Entry 8XAY (electron microscopy, 2.81 A resolution); this record covers chains B and K of the 20 polymer chains in the assembly.

[Chain B]
Molecule: ATP-binding protein
Organism: Escherichia coli
Reference sequence: A0A9X9SUP5 (A0A9X9SUP5_ECOLX); residue numbers follow UniProt; this construct covers 1-571
Sequence (571 residues; numbered 1 to 571; the number before each row is that of its first residue):
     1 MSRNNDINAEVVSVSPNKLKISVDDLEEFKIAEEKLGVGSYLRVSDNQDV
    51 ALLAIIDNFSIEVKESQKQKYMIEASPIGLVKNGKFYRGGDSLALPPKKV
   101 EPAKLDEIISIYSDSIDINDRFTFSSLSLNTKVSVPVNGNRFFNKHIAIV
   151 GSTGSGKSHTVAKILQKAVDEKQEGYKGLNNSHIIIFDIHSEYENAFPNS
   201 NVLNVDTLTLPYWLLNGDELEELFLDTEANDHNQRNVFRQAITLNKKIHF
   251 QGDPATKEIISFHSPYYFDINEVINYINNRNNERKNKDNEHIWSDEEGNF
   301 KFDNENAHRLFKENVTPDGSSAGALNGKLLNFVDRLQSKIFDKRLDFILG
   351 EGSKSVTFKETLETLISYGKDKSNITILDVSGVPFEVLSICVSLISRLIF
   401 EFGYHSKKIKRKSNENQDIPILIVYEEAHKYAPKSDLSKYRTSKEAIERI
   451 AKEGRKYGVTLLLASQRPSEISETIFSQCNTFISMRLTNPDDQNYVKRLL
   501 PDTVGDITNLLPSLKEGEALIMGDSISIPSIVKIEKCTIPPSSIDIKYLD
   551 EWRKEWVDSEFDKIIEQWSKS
Disordered / not traced: 1-4
Ion coordination: Mg2+: S158 (together with ATP-gamma-S)
Small-molecule neighbours: ATP-gamma-S (AGS; phosphothiophosphoric acid-adenylate ester): S152, T153, G154, S155, G156, K157, S158, H159, E427, Q466, E516, G517, K533, I534, E535, K536, S543, I544, D545
Reported in the primary citation:
  - binding site for ATP-gamma-S: K157
  - mutagenesis - K157A: decreased growth in response to phage lambda

[Chain K]
Molecule: DUF4297
Organism: Escherichia coli
Reference sequence: A0A9X9SUN3 (A0A9X9SUN3_ECOLX); numbering as in UniProt (aligned over 1-394)
Sequence (394 residues; row label = number of the first residue in the row):
     1 MDRSAVDTIRGYCYQVDKTIIEIFSLPQMDDSIDIECIEDVDVYNDGHLT
    51 AIQCKYYESTDYNHSVISKPIRLMLSHFKDNKEKGANYYLYGHYKSGQEK
   101 LTLPLKVDFFKSNFLTYTEKKIKHEYHIENGLTEEDLQAFLDRLVININA
   151 KSFDDQKKETIQIIKNHFQCEDYEAEHYLYSNAFRKTYDISCNKKDRRIK
   201 KSDFVESINKSKVLFNIWFYQYEGRKEYLRKLKESFIRRSVNTSPYARFF
   251 ILEFQDKTDIKTVKDCIYKIQSNWSNLSKRTDRPYSPFLLFHGTSDANLY
   301 ELKNQLFNEDLIFTDGYPFKGSVFTPKMLIEGFSNKEIHFQFINDIDDFN
   351 ETLNSINIRKEVYQFYTENCLDIPSQLPQVNIQVKDFADIKEIV
Disordered / not traced: 1-150

[Chain B / chain K interface]
Residue-residue contacts (37; chain B residue first):
  E10(B) - S278(K)  hydrogen bond
  E10(B) - R280(K)  salt bridge
  V12(B) - R280(K)
  S22(B) - R280(K)
  D24(B) - R280(K)  salt bridge
  D46(B) - V241(K)
  D46(B) - N242(K)
  D46(B) - T243(K)  hydrogen bond (side chain-backbone)
  D46(B) - S272(K)
  D46(B) - N273(K)
  D46(B) - N276(K)
  D46(B) - Y285(K)
  N47(B) - R239(K)
  N47(B) - S240(K)  hydrogen bond (side chain-backbone)
  N47(B) - T243(K)
  N47(B) - N273(K)
  Q48(B) - K269(K)
  Q48(B) - N273(K)  hydrogen bond
  D49(B) - K233(K)  salt bridge
  D49(B) - R239(K)
  V50(B) - R239(K)
  V50(B) - S240(K)
  V50(B) - V241(K)
  L80(B) - V241(K)  hydrophobic
  K82(B) - R239(K)
  N83(B) - K233(K)
  N83(B) - E234(K)
  S92(B) - V241(K)
  L93(B) - N242(K)  hydrogen bond (backbone-side chain)
  A94(B) - N242(K)
  L95(B) - N242(K)  hydrogen bond (backbone-side chain)
  P97(B) - N276(K)  hydrogen bond (backbone-side chain)
  P97(B) - S278(K)
  P97(B) - R280(K)
  P97(B) - T281(K)
  K98(B) - V241(K)
  K98(B) - N242(K)
Other interface residues (no listed pair), chain B (19 interface residues in all): L52
Other interface residues (no listed pair), chain K (17 interface residues in all): S275, V394

[Overview]
The interface between chain B and chain K involves 19 residues on one side and 17 on the other; the contacts
include 7 hydrogen bonds and 3 salt bridges. Polar pairs include E10(B)-R280(K), D24(B)-R280(K) and
D49(B)-K233(K). The paper reports a binding site for ATP-gamma-S at K157(B); K157A of chain B reduces growth
in response to phage lambda.
Here chain B is ATP-binding protein and chain K is DUF4297, both from Escherichia coli. Entry 8XAY (Cryo-EM
structure of an anti-phage defense complex bound to ATPrS and DNA) was determined by electron microscopy,
deposited together with 8XAU, 8XAV, 8XAW and 8XAX.
